Entry 5A5P (X-ray diffraction, 2.03 A resolution); this record covers chain A.

Chain A:
Name: Atpase family aaa domain-containing protein 2
From: Homo sapiens
Notes: EC 3.6.1.3; fragment: bromodomain, residues 981-1108
UniProt: Q6PL18 (ATAD2_HUMAN); residue numbers follow UniProt; this construct covers 981-1108
Amino-acid sequence (130 residues; numbered 979 to 1108; the number before each row is that of its first residue):
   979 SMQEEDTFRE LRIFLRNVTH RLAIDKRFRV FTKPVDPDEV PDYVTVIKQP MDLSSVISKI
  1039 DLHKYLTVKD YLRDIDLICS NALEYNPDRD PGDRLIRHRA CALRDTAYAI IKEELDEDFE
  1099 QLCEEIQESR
Construct notes: expression tag (979-980)
Ligand contacts: 8-2- (JTF; 8-{[2-(dimethylamino)ethyl]amino}-3-methyl-1,2-dihydroquinolin-2-one): V1008, V1013, V1018, Y1021, A1060, Y1063, N1064, D1071, I1074

In short:
Bound to chain A: 8-2-.
Chain A is Atpase family aaa domain-containing protein 2 (Homo sapiens); the structure, Crystal structure of
human ATAD2 bromodomain in complex with 8-2-(dimethylamino)ethylamino-3-methyl-1,2-dihydroquinolin-2-one, was
determined by X-ray diffraction together with 5A5N, 5A5O, 5A5Q, 5A5R and 5A5S from the same study.
